8T0W - chains A and B of the 4 polymer chains in the assembly; structure by X-ray diffraction, 1.75 A resolution.

[Chain A (and B)]
Name: FMNH(2)-dependent dimethylsulfone monooxygenase
From: Pseudomonas fluorescens
Notes: EC 1.14.14.35; chain B of this document is another copy of the same molecule, construct and numbering; everything in this record applies to it too
UniProt: Q3KC85 (SFNG_PSEPF); residue numbers follow UniProt; this construct covers 1-364
Chain sequence (387 residues; row label = number of the first residue in the row; numbers below 1 keep their minus sign (Met-22 is residue -22)):
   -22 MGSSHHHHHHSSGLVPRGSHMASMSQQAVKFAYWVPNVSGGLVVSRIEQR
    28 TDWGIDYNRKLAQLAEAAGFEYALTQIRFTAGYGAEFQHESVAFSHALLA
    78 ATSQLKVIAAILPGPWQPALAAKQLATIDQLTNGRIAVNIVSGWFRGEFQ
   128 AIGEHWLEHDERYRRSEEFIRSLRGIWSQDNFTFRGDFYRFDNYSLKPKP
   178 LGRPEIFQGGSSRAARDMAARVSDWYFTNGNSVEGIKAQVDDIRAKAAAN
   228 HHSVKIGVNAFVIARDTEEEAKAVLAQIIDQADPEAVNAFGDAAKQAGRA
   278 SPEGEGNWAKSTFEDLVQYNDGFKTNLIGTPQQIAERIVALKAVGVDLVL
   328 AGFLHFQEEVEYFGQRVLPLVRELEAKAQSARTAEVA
Disordered / not traced: -22 to 3, 359-364
Sequence notes: initiating methionine (-22); expression tag (-21 to 0)
Small-molecule neighbours:
  - FMN (flavin mononucleotide): Trp11, Leu51, Gln53, Ile54, Arg55, Ala87, Leu89, Asn116, Val118, Ser119, Gly120, Trp121, His136, Tyr140, Gly186, Gly187, Ser188, Ser189, Ala192, Phe204, Thr205, Asn206, Ala274, Gly275, Gly283, Asn284, Trp285, Asn297, Leu327
  - (methanesulfonyl)methane (XZ5): Trp11, Gln53, Arg55, Tyr60, Trp121, Phe267, Trp285, Tyr296, Asn297

[How chain A and chain B interact]
Residue-residue contacts (80):
  Trp30(A) - Pro175(B)  hydrophobic
  Ile32(A) - Leu108(B)  hydrophobic
  Arg55(A) - Lys100(B)
  Phe56(A) - Leu97(B)  hydrophobic
  Phe56(A) - Lys100(B)
  Phe56(A) - Tyr171(B)  hydrogen bond (backbone-side chain)
  Thr57(A) - Tyr171(B)
  Thr57(A) - Ser172(B)  hydrogen bond (side chain-backbone)
  Glu63(A) - Lys174(B)
  Phe64(A) - Lys174(B)
  Phe64(A) - Pro175(B)
  Gln65(A) - Lys100(B)  hydrogen bond (backbone-side chain)
  Gln65(A) - Lys174(B)  hydrogen bond (backbone-backbone)
  Gln65(A) - Pro175(B)
  His66(A) - Thr104(B)  hydrogen bond
  His66(A) - Gln107(B)
  His66(A) - Leu108(B)
  His66(A) - Pro175(B)
  Glu67(A) - Lys100(B)
  Glu67(A) - Gln101(B)  hydrogen bond
  Glu67(A) - Thr104(B)  hydrogen bond (backbone-side chain)
  Val69(A) - Gln101(B)
  Ala70(A) - His73(B)
  Ala70(A) - Ile105(B)  hydrophobic
  His73(A) - Ala70(B)
  His73(A) - His73(B)
  Ala74(A) - Leu108(B)  hydrophobic
  Gly91(A) - Gln94(B)  hydrogen bond (backbone-side chain)
  Pro92(A) - Gln94(B)
  Pro92(A) - Leu97(B)
  Trp93(A) - Leu97(B)  hydrophobic
  Gln94(A) - Gly91(B)  hydrogen bond (side chain-backbone)
  Gln94(A) - Pro92(B)
  Gln94(A) - Gln94(B)
  Gln94(A) - Glu131(B)  hydrogen bond
  Ala96(A) - Ile129(B)  hydrophobic
  Leu97(A) - Phe56(B)  hydrophobic
  Leu97(A) - Pro92(B)
  Leu97(A) - Trp93(B)
  Lys100(A) - Arg55(B)
  Lys100(A) - Gln65(B)  hydrogen bond (side chain-backbone)
  Lys100(A) - Glu67(B)
  Gln101(A) - Glu67(B)  hydrogen bond
  Gln101(A) - Val69(B)
  Gln101(A) - Gln101(B)  hydrogen bond
  Thr104(A) - His66(B)  hydrogen bond
  Thr104(A) - Glu67(B)  hydrogen bond (side chain-backbone)
  Ile105(A) - Ala70(B)  hydrophobic
  Gln107(A) - His66(B)
  Leu108(A) - Ile32(B)  hydrophobic
  Leu108(A) - His66(B)
  Leu108(A) - Ala74(B)  hydrophobic
  Gln127(A) - Asp169(B)  hydrogen bond
  Ala128(A) - Phe168(B)
  Ala128(A) - Asp169(B)  hydrogen bond (backbone-backbone)
  Ala128(A) - Tyr171(B)
  Ile129(A) - Ala96(B)  hydrophobic
  Ile129(A) - Arg167(B)
  Ile129(A) - Phe168(B)  hydrophobic
  Ile129(A) - Tyr171(B)  hydrophobic
  Gly130(A) - Arg167(B)  hydrogen bond (backbone-backbone)
  Glu131(A) - Gln94(B)  hydrogen bond
  Arg167(A) - Ile129(B)
  Arg167(A) - Gly130(B)  hydrogen bond (backbone-backbone)
  Phe168(A) - Ala128(B)
  Phe168(A) - Ile129(B)  hydrophobic
  Asp169(A) - Gln127(B)  hydrogen bond
  Asp169(A) - Ala128(B)  hydrogen bond (backbone-backbone)
  Tyr171(A) - Phe56(B)  hydrogen bond (side chain-backbone)
  Tyr171(A) - Thr57(B)
  Tyr171(A) - Ala128(B)
  Tyr171(A) - Ile129(B)  hydrophobic
  Ser172(A) - Thr57(B)  hydrogen bond (backbone-side chain)
  Lys174(A) - Glu63(B)  salt bridge
  Lys174(A) - Phe64(B)
  Lys174(A) - Gln65(B)  hydrogen bond (backbone-backbone)
  Pro175(A) - Trp30(B)
  Pro175(A) - Phe64(B)
  Pro175(A) - Gln65(B)
  Pro175(A) - His66(B)
Interface residues without a listed pair, chain A (39 interface residues in all): Phe71
Interface residues without a listed pair, chain B (39 interface residues in all): Phe71

[Overview]
Chain A and chain B each contribute 39 residues to their interface, with 25 hydrogen bonds and 1 salt bridge.
Polar pairs include Lys174(A)-Glu63(B), Phe56(A)-Tyr171(B) and Thr57(A)-Ser172(B). Ligands of chain A: flavin
mononucleotide and (methanesulfonyl)methane.
Both chains are FMNH(2)-dependent dimethylsulfone monooxygenase (Pseudomonas fluorescens). Entry 8T0W (Crystal
structure of dimethylsulfone (DMSO2) monooxygenase SfnG from Pseudomonas fluorescens with DMSO2 and oxidized
FMN bound) was determined by X-ray diffraction (same publication as 8T0U).
